3KP9 - chain A; structure by X-ray diffraction, 3.60 A resolution.

[Chain A]
Protein: VKORC1/thioredoxin domain protein
From: Synechococcus sp
Notes: EC 1.1.4.2
UniProtKB: Q2JJF6 (Q2JJF6_SYNJB); numbering as in UniProt (aligned over 1-283)
Sequence (291 residues; numbered 1 to 291; the number before each row is that of its first residue):
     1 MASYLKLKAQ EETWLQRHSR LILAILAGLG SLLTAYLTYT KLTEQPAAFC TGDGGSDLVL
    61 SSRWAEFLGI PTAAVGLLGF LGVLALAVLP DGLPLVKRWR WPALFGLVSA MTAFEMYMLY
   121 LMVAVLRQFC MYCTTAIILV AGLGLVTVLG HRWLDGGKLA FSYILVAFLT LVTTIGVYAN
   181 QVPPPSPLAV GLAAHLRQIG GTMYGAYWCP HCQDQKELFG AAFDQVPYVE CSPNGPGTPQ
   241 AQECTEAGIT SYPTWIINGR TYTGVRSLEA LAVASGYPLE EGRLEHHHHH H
Not modelled in the structure: 1-15, 53-55, 91-92, 280-291
Construct notes: engineered mutation S56 (Cys in Q2JJF6); expression tag (284-291)
UniProt features mapped onto this chain:
  - binding site (a quinone): V59 to A65, M111 to M122
  - site (Important for the reduction of the redox-active Cys-130 and Cys-133): C50, C209, C212
  - mutagenesis: K41 (K41A: Reduces enzyme activity by about 40% with dithiothreitol as in vitro reductant; K41E: Reduces enzyme activity by about 20% with dithiothreitol as in vitro reductant ...), C50 (C50A: Abolishes enzyme activity, but not with dithiothreitol as in vitro reductant), L60 (L60A/G: Reduces enzyme activity), C130 (C130A/S: Abolishes enzyme activity, also with dithiothreitol as in vitro reductant), C133 (C133A: Abolishes enzyme activity, also with dithiothreitol as in vitro reductant), C209 (C209A: Abolishes enzyme activity, but not with dithiothreitol as in vitro reductant), C212 (C212A: Abolishes enzyme activity, but not with dithiothreitol as in vitro reductant)
Disulfides: C50-C209, C130-C133, C231-C244
Ion coordination: Hg2+ site 1 near H195 (its only coordinating residue here); Hg2+ site 2 near C212 (its only coordinating residue here)
Ligand contacts: ubiquinone-10 (U10): T34, L37, K41, V59, L60, S62, R63, W64, A65, T72, A73, V75, G76, G79, F80, L107, A110, M111, F114, M118, L121, M122, L126, C133, A136, T170, T173
Reported in the primary citation:
  - binding site for ubiquinone-10: C133
  - catalytic residues: C50, C130, C133, C209, C212
  - mutagenesis - C130A, C133A: abolished catalytic activity on DTT

[In short]
Chain A binds ubiquinone-10. UniProt lists 19 quinone-binding residues and 7 mutagenesis sites. From the
paper: catalytic residues C50, C130 and C133 among others; C130A and C133A abolish catalytic activity on DTT.
Chain A is VKORC1/thioredoxin domain protein (Synechococcus sp); the structure, Structure of a bacterial
homolog of vitamin K epoxide reductase, was determined by X-ray diffraction together with 3KP8 from the same
study.
